7AL8 - chains H and K of the 16 polymer chains in the assembly; structure by X-ray diffraction, 2.85 A resolution.

[Chain H (and K)]
Molecule: Cationic trypsin
From: Bos taurus
Notes: EC 3.4.21.4; chain K of this document is another copy of the same molecule, construct and numbering; everything in this record applies to it too
UniProtKB: P00760 (TRY1_BOVIN); residue numbers follow UniProt; this construct covers 24-246
Sequence (223 residues; each row starts with the number of its first residue):
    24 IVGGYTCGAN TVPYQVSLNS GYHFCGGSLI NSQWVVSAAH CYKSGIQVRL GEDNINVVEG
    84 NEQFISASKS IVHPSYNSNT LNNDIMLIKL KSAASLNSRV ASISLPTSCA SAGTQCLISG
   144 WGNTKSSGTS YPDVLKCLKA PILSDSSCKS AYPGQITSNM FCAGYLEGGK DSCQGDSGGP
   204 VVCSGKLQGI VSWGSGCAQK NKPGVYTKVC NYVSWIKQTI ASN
Disulfides: Cys-30/Cys-160, Cys-48/Cys-64, Cys-132/Cys-233, Cys-139/Cys-206, Cys-171/Cys-185, Cys-196/Cys-220
Ion coordination: Ca2+: Glu-75, Asn-77, Val-80, Glu-85
Curated features (UniProtKB/Swiss-Prot):
  - active site (Charge relay system): His-63, Asp-107, Ser-200
  - binding site (Ca(2+)): Glu-75, Asn-77, Val-80, Glu-85
  - binding site (substrate): Asp-194, Ser-195, Gln-197, Gly-198, Ser-200

[Interface between chain H and chain K]
Pairs across the interface (8; chain H residue first):
  Val-81(H) / Arg-72(K)
  Val-81(H) / Asn-79(K)
  Val-81(H) / Val-80(K)
  Glu-82(H) / Phe-87(K)
  Gly-83(H) / Phe-87(K)
  Glu-85(H) / Val-81(K)
  Phe-87(H) / Val-80(K)  hydrophobic
  Phe-87(H) / Val-81(K)  hydrophobic
Other interface residues (no listed pair), chain K (6 interface residues in all): Ile-78

[Summary]
5 residues of chain H face 6 of chain K across their interface. Glu-75(H), Asn-77(H), Val-80(H) and Glu-85(H)
coordinate Ca2+. From UniProt: 3 active-site residues, 4 Ca2+-binding residues and 5 substrate-binding
residues on chain H.
Both chains are Cationic trypsin (Bos taurus). Entry 7AL8 (Structure of ATSI with bovine trypsin) was
determined by X-ray diffraction.
